Entry 3CWB (X-ray diffraction, 3.51 A resolution); this record covers chains A and E of the 20 polymer chains in the assembly.

[Chain A]
Molecule: Mitochondrial ubiquinol-cytochrome-C reductase complex core protein I
Source organism: Gallus gallus
Sequence (446 residues; each row starts with the number of its first residue):
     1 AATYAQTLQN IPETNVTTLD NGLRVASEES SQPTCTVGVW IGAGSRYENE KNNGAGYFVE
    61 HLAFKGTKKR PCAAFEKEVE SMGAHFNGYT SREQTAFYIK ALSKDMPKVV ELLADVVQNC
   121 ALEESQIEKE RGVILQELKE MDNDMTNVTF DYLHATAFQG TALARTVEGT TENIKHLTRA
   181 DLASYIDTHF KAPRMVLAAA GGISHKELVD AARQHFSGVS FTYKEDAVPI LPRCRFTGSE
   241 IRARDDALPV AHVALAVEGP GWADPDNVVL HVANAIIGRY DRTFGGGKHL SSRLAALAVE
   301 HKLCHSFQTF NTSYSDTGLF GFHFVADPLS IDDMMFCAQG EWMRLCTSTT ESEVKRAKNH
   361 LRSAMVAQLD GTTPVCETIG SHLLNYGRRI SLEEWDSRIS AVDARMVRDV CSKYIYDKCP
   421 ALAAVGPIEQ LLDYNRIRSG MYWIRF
Unresolved in the structure: 1, 445-446

[Chain E]
Molecule: Mitochondrial ubiquinol-cytochrome C reductase iron-sulfur protein
Source organism: Gallus gallus
Sequence (196 residues; each row starts with the number of its first residue):
     1 VHNDVTVPDF SAYRREDVMD ATTSSQTSSE DRKGFSYLVT ATACVATAYA AKNVVTQFIS
    61 SLSASADVLA LSKIEIKLSD IPEGKNVAFK WRGKPLFVRH RTQAEINQEA EVDVSKLRDP
   121 QHDLDRVKKP EWVILVGVCT HLGCVPIANS GDFGGYYCPC HGSHYDASGR IRKGPAPYNL
   181 EVPTYQFVGD DLVVVG
Disulfide bonds: C144-C160
Metal / ion sites: 2Fe-2S cluster Fe: C139, H141, C158, H161
Residues lining bound ligands: 2Fe-2S cluster (FES): C139, H141, L142, G143, C144, C158, C160, H161, G162, S163
From the paper describing this entry:
  - binding site for the ligand ICX: H161

[How chain A and chain E interact]
Contacting residue pairs (32):
  L138(A) with N3(E)
  D142(A) with V1(E); H2(E), salt bridge
  V148(A) with H2(E)
  D151(A) with H2(E), salt bridge
  Y152(A) with H2(E); V5(E), hydrophobic
  A155(A) with V7(E)
  T156(A) with V7(E)
  Q159(A) with V7(E); R14(E), hydrogen bond
  T161(A) with A21(E)
  T166(A) with N3(E), hydrogen bond
  E168(A) with N3(E)
  G169(A) with N3(E)
  T170(A) with D4(E)
  T171(A) with D4(E), hydrogen bond (backbone-side chain)
  R233(A) with A21(E); T22(E)
  R235(A) with R14(E); V18(E), hydrogen bond (side chain-backbone); M19(E); A21(E); T23(E)
  F236(A) with S25(E), hydrogen bond (backbone-side chain)
  T237(A) with R14(E), hydrogen bond
  E258(A) with Q26(E)
  D417(A) with K33(E), hydrogen bond (backbone-side chain); Y37(E), hydrogen bond
  K418(A) with Q26(E); S29(E)
  R438(A) with K33(E)
Also at the interface, not in a pair above, chain A (25 interface residues in all): N147, G160, I241
Also at the interface, not in a pair above, chain E (22 interface residues in all): P8, F10, D20, S24, E30

[In short]
25 residues of chain A face 22 of chain E across their interface; the contacts include 8 hydrogen bonds and 2
salt bridges. Among the polar pairs are D142(A)-H2(E), D151(A)-H2(E) and Q159(A)-R14(E). Bound to chain E:
2Fe-2S cluster. From the paper: a binding site for the ligand ICX at H161(E).
Here chain A is Mitochondrial ubiquinol-cytochrome-C reductase complex core protein I and chain E is
Mitochondrial ubiquinol-cytochrome C reductase iron-sulfur protein, both from Gallus gallus. Entry 3CWB
(Chicken Cytochrome BC1 Complex inhibited by an iodinated analogue of the polyketide Crocacin-D) was
determined by X-ray diffraction.
